7B5I - chains AA and AB of the 30 polymer chains in the assembly; structure by electron microscopy, 2.80 A resolution.

== Chain AA ==
Molecule: All3327 protein
From: Nostoc sp. (strain PCC 7120 / SAG 25.82 / UTEX 2576)
Notes: fragment: cap protein Cis16A
Reference sequence: Q8YRW5 (Q8YRW5_NOSS1); residue numbers follow UniProt; this construct covers 1-192
Sequence (192 residues; numbered 1 to 192; the number before each row is that of its first residue):
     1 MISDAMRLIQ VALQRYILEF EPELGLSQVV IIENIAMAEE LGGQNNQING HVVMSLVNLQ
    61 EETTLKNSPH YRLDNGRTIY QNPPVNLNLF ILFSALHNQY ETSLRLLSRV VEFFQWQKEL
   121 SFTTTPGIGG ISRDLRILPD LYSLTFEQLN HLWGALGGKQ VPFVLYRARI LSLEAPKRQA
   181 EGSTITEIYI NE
Not modelled in the structure: 128-131, 192

== Chain AB ==
Molecule: All3326 protein
From: Nostoc sp. (strain PCC 7120 / SAG 25.82 / UTEX 2576)
Notes: fragment: cap protein Cis16A
Reference sequence: Q8YRW6 (Q8YRW6_NOSS1); residues 1-399 here = UniProt positions 1-399
Sequence (399 residues; numbered 1 to 399; the number before each row is that of its first residue):
     1 MKILYKKILN LELWHDFYLG QPNTPGSLPN NYDISRTLAL VPTQECLRVL ANLRWVFRPQ
    61 LYGASLFANV NAAPSGQFPT IFPIDRVYRL TFWLVVSDRY FANFTNLSLI NSRNQIYYFS
   121 NLSGNEGHAL FLTQPLSAYT TNNEYQLGQL VTHADKTLES LTYQGNATNI PNPSDWDSLP
   181 ASQYVSELDH LPRQGTYRTQ VITNANPDNT YNFTLVNTNE QESWAIDVIV PDTHKSGEPF
   241 STSLNFVGQT PGHYRLLEND TQVAEFVLVD NSLPEAFALV EVILNPELVP SAFSLLQASA
   301 GQTFIQPKTY VIRFKNRATR WRYRYEQPHG CSAANLPSYF NLIDTHTYAT ARPIGLRQRP
   361 DSLLNDCQDR PLPAPSITLI QPETDGSQRI ARIFSDIYL
Cystine bridges: Cys-331/Cys-367

== Chain AA / chain AB interface ==
Residue-residue contacts (18):
  Arg-15(AA) / Arg-370(AB)
  Arg-15(AA) / Pro-371(AB)  hydrogen bond (side chain-backbone)
  Thr-123(AA) / Ala-374(AB)
  Thr-124(AA) / Pro-373(AB)
  Pro-126(AA) / Leu-363(AB)  hydrophobic
  Pro-126(AA) / Pro-371(AB)
  Gly-127(AA) / Pro-371(AB)
  Arg-133(AA) / Arg-359(AB)
  Arg-133(AA) / Asp-361(AB)  hydrogen bond (side chain-backbone)
  Thr-186(AA) / Tyr-5(AB)
  Glu-187(AA) / Ile-3(AB)
  Glu-187(AA) / Leu-4(AB)
  Ile-188(AA) / Met-1(AB)
  Ile-188(AA) / Lys-2(AB)
  Ile-188(AA) / Ile-3(AB)  hydrogen bond (backbone-backbone)
  Tyr-189(AA) / Met-1(AB)
  Tyr-189(AA) / Lys-2(AB)
  Ile-190(AA) / Met-1(AB)  hydrogen bond (backbone-backbone)
Other interface residues (no listed pair), chain AA (15 interface residues in all): Phe-20, Asp-74, Phe-122, Asn-191
Other interface residues (no listed pair), chain AB (17 interface residues in all): Asn-30, Gln-327, Gln-358, Pro-360, Leu-372

== In short ==
Chain AA and chain AB form an interface of 15 and 17 residues respectively, with 4 hydrogen bonds. Among the
polar pairs are Arg-15(AA)/Pro-371(AB), Arg-133(AA)/Asp-361(AB) and Ile-188(AA)/Ile-3(AB).
Chain AA is All3327 protein and chain AB is All3326 protein, both from Nostoc sp. (strain PCC 7120 / SAG 25.82
/ UTEX 2576); the structure, Cryo-EM structure of the contractile injection system cap complex from Anabaena
PCC7120, was determined by electron microscopy, deposited together with 7B5H.
